6XJ0 - chain A; structure by X-ray diffraction, 2.34 A resolution.

[Chain A]
Molecule: Multicopper oxidase mco
Source organism: Pediococcus pentosaceus
Notes: EC 1.-.-.-
UniProtKB: A0A379CCN4 (A0A379CCN4_PEDPE); numbering as in UniProt (aligned over 2-509)
Sequence (508 residues; numbered 2 to 509; the number before each row is that of its first residue):
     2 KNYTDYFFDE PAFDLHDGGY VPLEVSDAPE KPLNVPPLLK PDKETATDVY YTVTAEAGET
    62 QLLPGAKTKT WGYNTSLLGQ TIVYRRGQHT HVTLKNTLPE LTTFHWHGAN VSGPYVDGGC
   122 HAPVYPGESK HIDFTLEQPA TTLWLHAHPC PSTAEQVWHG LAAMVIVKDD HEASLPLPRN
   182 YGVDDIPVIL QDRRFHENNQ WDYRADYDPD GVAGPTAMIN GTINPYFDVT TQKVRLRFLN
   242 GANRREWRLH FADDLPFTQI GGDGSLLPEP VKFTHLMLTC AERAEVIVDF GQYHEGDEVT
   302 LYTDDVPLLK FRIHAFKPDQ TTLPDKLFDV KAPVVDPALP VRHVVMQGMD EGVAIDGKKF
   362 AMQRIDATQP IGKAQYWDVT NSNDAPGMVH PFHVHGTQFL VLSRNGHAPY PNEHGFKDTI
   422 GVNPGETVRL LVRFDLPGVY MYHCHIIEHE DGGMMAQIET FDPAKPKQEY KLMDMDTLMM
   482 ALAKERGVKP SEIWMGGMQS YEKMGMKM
Differences from the reference sequence: conflict Asn3 (Thr in A0A379CCN4), Asn241 (Asp in A0A379CCN4), Ala253 (Ser in A0A379CCN4)
Disulfides: Cys121-Cys151
Ion coordination: Cu ion site 1: His106, His394; cu-O-cu linkage Cu: His108, His147, His149, His396, His444, His446; Cu ion site 2: His391, Cys445, His450
Ligand contacts: cu-O-cu linkage (C2O): His106, His108, Trp145, His147, His149, His394, His396, His444, His446, Glu451, Met456

[Summary]
Bound to chain A: cu-O-cu linkage. His106 and His394 coordinate Cu ion site 1. His108, His147, His149, His396,
His444 and His446 coordinate a cu-O-cu linkage Cu ion.
Chain A is Multicopper oxidase mco (Pediococcus pentosaceus); the structure, Crystal structure of multi-copper
oxidase from Pediococcus pentosaceus, was determined by X-ray diffraction (same publication as 6XIZ, 6Z0J and
6Z0K).
